PDB entry 3LTN | X-ray diffraction, 3.10 A resolution | chains A and E of the 8 polymer chains in the assembly

== Chain A ==
Name: DNA topoisomerase 4 subunit A
Organism: Streptococcus pneumoniae
Notes: EC 5.99.1.-
UniProtKB: P72525 (PARC_STRPN); residue numbers follow UniProt; this construct covers 1-488
Chain sequence (496 residues; numbered 1 to 496; the number before each row is that of its first residue):
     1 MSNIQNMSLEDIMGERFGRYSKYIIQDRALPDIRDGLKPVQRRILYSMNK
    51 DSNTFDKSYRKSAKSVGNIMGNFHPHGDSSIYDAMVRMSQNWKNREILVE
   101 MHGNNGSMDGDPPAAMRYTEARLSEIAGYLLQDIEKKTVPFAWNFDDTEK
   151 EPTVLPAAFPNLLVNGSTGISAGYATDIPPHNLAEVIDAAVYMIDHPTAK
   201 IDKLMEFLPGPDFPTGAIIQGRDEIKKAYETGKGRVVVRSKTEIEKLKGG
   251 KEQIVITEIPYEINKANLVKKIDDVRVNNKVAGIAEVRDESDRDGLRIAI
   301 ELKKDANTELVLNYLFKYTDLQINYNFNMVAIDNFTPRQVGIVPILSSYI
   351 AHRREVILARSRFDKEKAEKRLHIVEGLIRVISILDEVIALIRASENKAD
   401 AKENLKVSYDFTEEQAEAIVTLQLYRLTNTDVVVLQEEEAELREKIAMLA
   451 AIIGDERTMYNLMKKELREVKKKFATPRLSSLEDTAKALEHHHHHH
Not modelled in the structure: 1-2, 484-496
Differences from the reference sequence: expression tag (489-496)
Curated features (UniProtKB/Swiss-Prot):
  - active site: Tyr118 (O-(5'-phospho-DNA)-tyrosine intermediate)
  - site: Lys38 (Interaction with DNA), His74 (Interaction with DNA), His76 (Interaction with DNA), Arg87 (Interaction with DNA), Lys93 (Interaction with DNA), Arg117 (Transition state stabilizer)
From the paper describing this entry:
  - catalytic residues: Tyr118
  - binding site for the 19-nt DNA strand: Tyr118
  - binding site for the ligand PDQ: Arg117
  - binding site for the 15-nt DNA strand (chain E): Ile170

== Chain E ==
Molecule: 15-nt DNA strand
Sequence (15 nucleotides; each row starts with the number of its first residue):
     1 ACCAAGGTCATGAAT
Not modelled in the structure: 1-8

== Interface between chain A and chain E ==
Pairs across the interface - 20 pairs, chain A then chain E:
  Arg28(A) - DA13(E)  phosphate contact
  Arg28(A) - DA14(E)  salt bridge to the phosphate
  Lys38(A) - DG12(E)  phosphate contact
  Lys38(A) - DA13(E)  salt bridge to the phosphate
  Val40(A) - DA13(E)  phosphate contact
  Val40(A) - DA14(E)  phosphate contact
  His74(A) - DA14(E)  salt bridge to the phosphate
  His76(A) - DA14(E)  hydrogen bond to the phosphate
  His76(A) - DT15(E)  salt bridge to the phosphate
  Gly77(A) - DT15(E)  hydrogen bond to the phosphate
  Ser79(A) - DT15(E)  base contact
  Ser80(A) - DA13(E)  sugar contact
  Ser80(A) - DA14(E)  phosphate contact
  Ala84(A) - DA13(E)  phosphate contact
  Arg87(A) - DG12(E)  salt bridge to the phosphate
  Arg87(A) - DA13(E)  phosphate contact
  Thr168(A) - DG12(E)  sugar contact
  Thr168(A) - DA13(E)  phosphate contact
  Ile170(A) - DT11(E)  base contact
  Ile170(A) - DG12(E)  hydrogen bond to the base
Interface residues without a listed pair, chain A (15 interface residues in all): Gln41, Pro75, Gly169

== Overview ==
The interface between chain A and chain E involves 15 residues on one side and 5 on the other, with 3 hydrogen
bonds and 5 salt bridges. Polar contacts include Ile170(A)-DG12(E), His76(A)-DA14(E) and Gly77(A)-DT15(E).
From the paper: the catalytic residue Tyr118(A); a binding site for the 19-nt DNA strand at Tyr118(A).
Here chain A is DNA topoisomerase 4 subunit A (Streptococcus pneumoniae) and chain E is a 15-nt DNA strand.
Entry 3LTN (Inhibitor-stabilized topoisomerase IV-DNA cleavage complex (S. pneumoniae)) was determined by
X-ray diffraction (same publication as 3KSA, 3KSB and 3K9F).
